PDB entry 3JAF | electron microscopy, 3.80 A resolution | chains B and C of the 5 polymer chains in the assembly

Chain B (and C):
Name: Glycine receptor subunit alphaZ1
Source organism: Danio rerio
Notes: chain C of this document is another copy of the same molecule, construct and numbering; everything in this record applies to it too
Amino-acid sequence (342 residues; each row starts with the number of its first residue):
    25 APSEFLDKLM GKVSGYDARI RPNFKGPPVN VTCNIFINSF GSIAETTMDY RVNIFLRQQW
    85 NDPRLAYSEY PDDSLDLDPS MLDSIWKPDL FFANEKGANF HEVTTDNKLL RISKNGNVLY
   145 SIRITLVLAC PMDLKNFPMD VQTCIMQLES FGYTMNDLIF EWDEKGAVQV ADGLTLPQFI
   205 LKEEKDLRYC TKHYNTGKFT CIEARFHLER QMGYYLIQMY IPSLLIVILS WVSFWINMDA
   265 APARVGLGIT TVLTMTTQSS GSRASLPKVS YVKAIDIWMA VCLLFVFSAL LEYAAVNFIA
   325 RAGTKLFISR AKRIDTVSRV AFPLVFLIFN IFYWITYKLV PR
Disulfides: Cys214-Cys225
Ligand contacts:
  - ivermectin (IVM; (2aE,4E,5'S,6S,6'R,7S,8E,11R,13R,15S,17aR,20R,20aR,20bS)-6'-[(2S)-butan-2-yl]-20,20b-dihydroxy-5',6,8,19-tetramethyl-17 -oxo-3',4',5',6,6',10,11,14,15,17,17a,20,20a,20b-tetradecahydro-2H,7H-spiro[11,15-methanofuro[4,3,2-pq][2,6]benzodioxacy clooctadecine-13,2'-pyran]-7-yl 2,6-dideoxy-4-O-(2,6-dideoxy-3-O-methyl-alpha-L-arabino-hexopyranosyl)-3-O-methyl-alpha-L-arabino-hexopyranoside), molecule 1: Leu240, Ile241, Ile245, Pro246, Leu248, Leu249, Ile252
  - ivermectin (IVM), molecule 2: Thr280, Ser283, Arg287, Ser294, Tyr295, Val296, Asp300, Met303, Ala304, Leu307, Leu308, Phe311
What the authors report for this chain:
  - binding site for ivermectin: Arg287, Ser294, Val296, Ala304
  - disease-associated variants - R287L (a factor of 20), R287Q (a factor of 20): decreased signaling in response to ivermectin (citing earlier work)
  - disease-associated variants - R234Q: decreased signaling in response to glycine (citing earlier work)
  - disease-associated variants - K292E, Y295C, Y295S: decreased signaling (citing earlier work)
  - post-translational modification sites: Asn54
  - disease-associated variants - V296M: increased signaling (citing earlier work)

Interface between chain B and chain C:
Pairs across the interface (62):
  Asp41(B) - Ser27(C)
  Arg43(B) - Leu30(C)
  Arg43(B) - Asp102(C)
  Arg43(B) - Met105(C)
  Ile44(B) - Pro26(C)  hydrophobic
  Ile44(B) - Ser27(C)
  Lys49(B) - Tyr94(C)
  Met72(B) - Pro201(C)  hydrophobic
  Asp113(B) - Thr129(C)
  Leu114(B) - Thr128(C)  hydrogen bond (backbone-side chain)
  Phe115(B) - Phe79(C)  hydrophobic
  Phe115(B) - Asn131(C)
  Phe115(B) - Arg147(C)
  Phe116(B) - Arg147(C)
  Ala117(B) - Asn62(C)
  Ala117(B) - Arg147(C)  hydrogen bond (backbone-side chain)
  Glu119(B) - Arg147(C)
  Lys120(B) - His125(C)
  Lys120(B) - Arg147(C)
  Gly121(B) - His125(C)  hydrogen bond (backbone-side chain)
  Ala122(B) - Val127(C)  hydrophobic
  Phe124(B) - Glu126(C)
  Phe124(B) - Val127(C)  hydrophobic
  Phe124(B) - Thr128(C)
  Ile148(B) - Val127(C)  hydrophobic
  Ile148(B) - Thr128(C)
  Phe175(B) - Phe79(C)  hydrophobic
  Phe175(B) - Asn131(C)
  Phe175(B) - Lys132(C)
  Phe175(B) - Leu133(C)
  Phe175(B) - Ser145(C)
  Gly176(B) - Leu133(C)
  Asp181(B) - Asp100(C)
  Tyr218(B) - Phe60(C)  hydrophobic
  Tyr218(B) - Arg81(C)
  Asn219(B) - Asn58(C)
  Thr220(B) - Arg81(C)  hydrogen bond
  Thr220(B) - Leu133(C)
  Thr220(B) - Arg135(C)
  Thr220(B) - Leu143(C)
  Phe223(B) - Leu133(C)  hydrophobic
  Val269(B) - Ile260(C)  hydrophobic
  Ile273(B) - Leu271(C)  hydrophobic
  Ile273(B) - Thr274(C)
  Leu277(B) - Thr274(C)
  Leu277(B) - Thr278(C)
  Thr280(B) - Gln282(C)
  Arg287(B) - Ile241(C)  hydrogen bond (side chain-backbone)
  Arg287(B) - Gln242(C)
  Lys292(B) - Pro201(C)
  Lys292(B) - Gln202(C)
  Lys292(B) - Tyr238(C)
  Lys292(B) - Ser289(C)  hydrogen bond
  Val293(B) - Tyr238(C)
  Ser294(B) - Gln235(C)
  Ser294(B) - Gly237(C)
  Ser294(B) - Tyr238(C)
  Ser294(B) - Ile241(C)
  Leu307(B) - Leu249(C)  hydrophobic
  Phe311(B) - Ile252(C)  hydrophobic
  Phe311(B) - Leu253(C)  hydrophobic
  Arg325(B) - Asn261(C)
Interface residues without a listed pair, chain B (45 interface residues in all): Phe48, Gln82, Pro112, Asn118, Ile146, Thr178, Val296, Asp300, Leu314, Leu315, Phe322
Interface residues without a listed pair, chain C (49 interface residues in all): Leu99, Ser104, Ile146, Gln193, Val256, Trp259, Ala267, Gly270

In short:
The interface between chain B and chain C involves 45 residues on one side and 49 on the other, with 6
hydrogen bonds. Polar contacts include Leu114(B)-Thr128(C), Ala117(B)-Arg147(C) and Gly121(B)-His125(C). The
paper reports a binding site for ivermectin at Arg287(B), Ser294(B) and Val296(B) among others; K292E, Y295C
and Y295S of chain B reduce signaling; 7 substitutions were tested in all.
Both chains are Glycine receptor subunit alphaZ1 (Danio rerio). Entry 3JAF (Structure of alpha-1 glycine
receptor by single particle electron cryo-microscopy, glycine/ivermectin-bound state) was determined by
electron microscopy together with 3JAD and 3JAE from the same study.
